PDB entry 8DQX | electron microscopy, 2.10 A resolution | chains C and F of the 11 polymer chains in the assembly

# Chain C
Molecule: Replication factor C subunit 3
Source organism: Saccharomyces cerevisiae
Reference sequence: P38629 (RFC3_YEAST); numbering as in UniProt (aligned over 1-340)
Amino-acid sequence (340 residues; numbered 1 to 340; the number before each row is that of its first residue):
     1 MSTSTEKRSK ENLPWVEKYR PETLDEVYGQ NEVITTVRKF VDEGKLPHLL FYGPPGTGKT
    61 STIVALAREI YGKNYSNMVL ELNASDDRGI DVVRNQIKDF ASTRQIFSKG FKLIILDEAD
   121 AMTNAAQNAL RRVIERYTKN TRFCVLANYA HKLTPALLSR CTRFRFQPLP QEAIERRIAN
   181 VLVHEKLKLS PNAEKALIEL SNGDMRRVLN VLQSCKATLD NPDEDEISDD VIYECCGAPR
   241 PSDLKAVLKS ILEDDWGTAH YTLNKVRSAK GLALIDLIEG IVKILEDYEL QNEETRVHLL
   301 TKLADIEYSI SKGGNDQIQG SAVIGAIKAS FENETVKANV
Not modelled in the structure: 1-5, 336-340
UniProt features mapped onto this chain:
  - binding site (ATP): V16 to Y19, R20, Y28, G53 to S61, N148, R206
  - modified residue: S2 (N-acetylserine)
Bound ions: Mg2+: T60 (together with ATP-gamma-S)
Residues lining bound ligands:
  - ATP-gamma-S (AGS; phosphothiophosphoric acid-adenylate ester), molecule 1: V16, E17, Y19, R20, P21, E26, V27, Y28, Q30, P54, P55, G56, T57, G58, K59, T60, S61, E118, N148, L169, R177, M205, R206, L209
  - ATP-gamma-S (AGS), molecule 2: R131, E135, A156, R160

# Chain F
Molecule: Proliferating cell nuclear antigen
Source organism: Saccharomyces cerevisiae
Reference sequence: P15873 (PCNA_YEAST); numbering as in UniProt (aligned over 1-258)
Amino-acid sequence (259 residues; row label = number of the first residue in the row; numbering starts at 0):
     0 SMLEAKFEEA SLFKRIIDGF KDCVQLVNFQ CKEDGIIAQA VDDSRVLLVS LEIGVEAFQE
    60 YRCDHPVTLG MDLTSLSKIL RCGNNTDTLT LIADNTPDSI ILLFEDTKKD RIAEYSLKLM
   120 DIDADFLKIE ELQYDSTLSL PSSEFSKIVR DLSQLSDSIN IMITKETIKF VADGDIGSGS
   180 VIIKPFVDME HPETSIKLEM DQPVDLTFGA KYLLDIIKGS SLSDRVGIRL SSEAPALFQF
   240 DLKSGFLQFF LAPKFNDEE
Not modelled in the structure: 257-258
Construct notes: expression tag (0)
UniProt features mapped onto this chain:
  - DNA-binding region: R61 to R80
  - cross-link (Glycyl lysine isopeptide (Lys-Gly)): K127 (interchain with G-Cter in SUMO), K164 (interchain with G-Cter in SUMO)

# How chain C and chain F interact
Residue-residue contacts (36; chain C residue first):
  E6(C) with D120(F)
  V79(C) with R44(F)
  N95(C) with K210(F)
  Q96(C) with D42(F), hydrogen bond; S43(F)
  D99(C) with V45(F); K210(F), salt bridge; Y211(F), hydrogen bond; K253(F), salt bridge
  F100(C) with S43(F)
  A101(C) with F254(F)
  S102(C) with K253(F), hydrogen bond; F254(F), hydrogen bond (backbone-backbone)
  T103(C) with V45(F); A251(F); P252(F); K253(F); F254(F)
  R104(C) with L205(F); S231(F), hydrogen bond (side chain-backbone); A251(F); P252(F), hydrogen bond (backbone-backbone); K253(F); F254(F); N255(F), hydrogen bond
  I106(C) with R44(F); V45(F); L46(F); L47(F); I128(F); P234(F)
  F107(C) with L47(F), hydrophobic; L126(F), hydrophobic
  K109(C) with E232(F)
  K112(C) with F254(F)
  N140(C) with F254(F)
Interface residues without a listed pair, chain C (21 interface residues in all): K7, S76, N77, L80, Q105, G110
Interface residues without a listed pair, chain F (22 interface residues in all): F125, F249

# Summary
21 residues of chain C and 22 residues of chain F are in contact, with 7 hydrogen bonds and 2 salt bridges.
Polar pairs include D99(C)-K210(F), D99(C)-K253(F) and Q96(C)-D42(F). Ligands of chain C: ATP-gamma-S. UniProt
lists 17 ATP-binding residues on chain C.
Here chain C is Replication factor C subunit 3 and chain F is Proliferating cell nuclear antigen, both from
Saccharomyces cerevisiae. Entry 8DQX (Open state of RFC:PCNA bound to a 3' ss/dsDNA junction) was determined
by electron microscopy (same publication as 8DQW, 8DQZ, 8DR0, 8DR1, 8DR3, 8DR4 and 3 further entries).
